8GAO - chains C and M of the 10 polymer chains in the assembly; structure by electron microscopy, 4.10 A resolution (low resolution: residue-level contacts below are approximate; hydrogen-bond / salt-bridge calls are withheld).

Chain C:
Protein: DnaB-like replicative helicase
From: Escherichia phage T4
Notes: EC 3.6.4.-
UniProtKB: P04530 (HELIC_BPT4); numbering as in UniProt (aligned over 1-432)
Amino-acid sequence (432 residues; row label = number of the first residue in the row):
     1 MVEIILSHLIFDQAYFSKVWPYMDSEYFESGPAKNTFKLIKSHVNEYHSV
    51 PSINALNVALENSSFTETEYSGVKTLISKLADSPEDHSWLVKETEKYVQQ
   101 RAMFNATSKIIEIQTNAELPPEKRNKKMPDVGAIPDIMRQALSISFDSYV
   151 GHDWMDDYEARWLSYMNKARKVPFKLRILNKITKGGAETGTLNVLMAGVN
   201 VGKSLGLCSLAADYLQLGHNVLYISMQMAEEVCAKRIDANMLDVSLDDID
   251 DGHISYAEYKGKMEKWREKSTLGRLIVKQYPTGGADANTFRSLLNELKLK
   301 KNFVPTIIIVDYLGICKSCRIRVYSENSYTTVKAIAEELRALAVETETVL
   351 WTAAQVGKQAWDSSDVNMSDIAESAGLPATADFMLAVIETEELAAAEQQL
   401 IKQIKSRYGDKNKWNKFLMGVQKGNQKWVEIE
Construct notes: engineered mutation Gln-227 (Glu in P04530)
Metal / ion sites: Mg2+: Gln-227 (together with ATP-gamma-S)
Residues lining bound ligands:
  - ATP-gamma-S (AGS; phosphothiophosphoric acid-adenylate ester), molecule 1: Gly-198, Val-199, Asn-200, Val-201, Gly-202, Lys-203, Ser-204, Leu-205, Gln-227, Met-228, Lys-235, Arg-236, Leu-246, Gln-355, Lys-423, Gln-426
  - ATP-gamma-S (AGS), molecule 2: Pro-378, Ala-379, Lys-405, Ser-406, Arg-407, Tyr-408, Gly-409, Asp-410, Lys-411
Curated features (UniProtKB/Swiss-Prot):
  - binding site (ATP): Ala-197 to Ser-204
  - mutagenesis: Leu-192 (L192Q: Partially suppresses phage growth inhibition by extra copies of bacterial AbpA-AbpB), Asp-213 (D213Y: Partially suppresses phage growth inhibition by extra copies of bacterial AbpA-AbpB)

Chain M:
Molecule: 12-nt DNA strand
Sequence (12 nucleotides; numbered 6 to 17; the number before each row is that of its first residue):
     6 TTTTTTTTTTTT

How chain C and chain M interact:
Residue-residue contacts (9; chain C residue first):
  Asn-327(C) with DT12(M)
  Tyr-329(C) with DT12(M); DT13(M)
  Lys-358(C) with DT15(M)
  Ala-372(C) with DT14(M)
  Glu-373(C) with DT13(M); DT14(M)
  Ser-374(C) with DT13(M)
  Ala-375(C) with DT13(M)
Interface residues without a listed pair, chain C (8 interface residues in all): Ser-328
Interface residues without a listed pair, chain M (5 interface residues in all): DT11

Overview:
8 residues of chain C and 5 residues of chain M are in contact. Bound to chain C: ATP-gamma-S. UniProt lists 8
ATP-binding residues and 2 mutagenesis sites on chain C.
Chain C is DnaB-like replicative helicase (Escherichia phage T4) and chain M is a 12-nt DNA strand; the
structure, bacteriophage T4 stalled primosome with mutant gp41-E227Q, was determined by electron microscopy
(same publication as 8DTP, 8DUE, 8DVF, 8DVI, 8DW6, 8DWJ and 8G0Z).
